6XO4 - chains A and D of the 12 polymer chains in the assembly; structure by electron microscopy, 4.20 A resolution (low resolution: residue-level contacts below are approximate; hydrogen-bond / salt-bridge calls are withheld).

Chain A (and D):
Name: Togavirin
From: Eastern equine encephalitis virus
Notes: EC 3.4.21.90; chain D of this document is another copy of the same molecule, construct and numbering; everything in this record applies to it too
Reference sequence: Q88678 (Q88678_EEEV); residues 1-441 here correspond to UniProt positions 802-1242 (UniProt number = residue number + 801)
Chain sequence (441 residues; numbered 1 to 441; the number before each row is that of its first residue):
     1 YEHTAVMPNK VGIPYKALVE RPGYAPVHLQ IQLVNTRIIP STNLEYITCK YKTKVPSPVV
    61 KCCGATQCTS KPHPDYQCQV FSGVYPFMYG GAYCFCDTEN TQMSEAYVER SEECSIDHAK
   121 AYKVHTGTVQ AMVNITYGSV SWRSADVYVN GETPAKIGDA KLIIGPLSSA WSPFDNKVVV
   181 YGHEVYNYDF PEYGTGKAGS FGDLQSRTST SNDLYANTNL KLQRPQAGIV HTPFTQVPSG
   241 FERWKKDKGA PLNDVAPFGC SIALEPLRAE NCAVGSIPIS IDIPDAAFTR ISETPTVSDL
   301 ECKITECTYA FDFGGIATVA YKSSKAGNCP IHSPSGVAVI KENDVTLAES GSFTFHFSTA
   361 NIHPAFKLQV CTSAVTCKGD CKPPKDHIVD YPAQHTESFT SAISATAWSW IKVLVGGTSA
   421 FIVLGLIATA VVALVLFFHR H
Disordered / not traced: 386-393
Sequence notes: conflict Tyr-89 (Trp890 in Q88678)
Disulfide bonds: Cys-49/Cys-114, Cys-68/Cys-78, Cys-260/Cys-272, Cys-302/Cys-377, Cys-329/Cys-371

Interface between chain A and chain D:
Contacting residue pairs (6; chain A residue first):
  Glu-152(A) with Thr-195(D)
  Thr-153(A) with Tyr-193(D)
  Pro-154(A) with Thr-195(D)
  Tyr-193(A) with Thr-153(D)
  Thr-195(A) with Glu-152(D); Pro-154(D)
Also at the interface, not in a pair above, chain A (9 interface residues in all): Ser-41, His-125, Tyr-148, Arg-207
Also at the interface, not in a pair above, chain D (10 interface residues in all): Ser-41, His-125, Tyr-148, Gly-194, Arg-207

Summary:
Chain A and chain D form an interface of 9 and 10 residues respectively.
Chain A and chain D are both Togavirin (Eastern equine encephalitis virus); the structure, CryoEM structure of
Eastern Equine Encephalitis (EEEV) VLP, was determined by electron microscopy.
